PDB entry 3JSW | X-ray diffraction, 2.30 A resolution | chains A and B

# Chain A (and B)
Name: High affinity cGMP-specific 3', 5'-cyclic phosphodiesterase 9A
Source organism: Homo sapiens
Notes: EC 3.1.4.35; fragment: Catalytic domain:; chain B of this document is another copy of the same molecule, construct and numbering; everything in this record applies to it too
UniProt: O76083 (PDE9A_HUMAN); residues 182-506 here correspond to UniProt positions 242-566 (UniProt number = residue number + 60)
Sequence (329 residues; each row starts with the number of its first residue):
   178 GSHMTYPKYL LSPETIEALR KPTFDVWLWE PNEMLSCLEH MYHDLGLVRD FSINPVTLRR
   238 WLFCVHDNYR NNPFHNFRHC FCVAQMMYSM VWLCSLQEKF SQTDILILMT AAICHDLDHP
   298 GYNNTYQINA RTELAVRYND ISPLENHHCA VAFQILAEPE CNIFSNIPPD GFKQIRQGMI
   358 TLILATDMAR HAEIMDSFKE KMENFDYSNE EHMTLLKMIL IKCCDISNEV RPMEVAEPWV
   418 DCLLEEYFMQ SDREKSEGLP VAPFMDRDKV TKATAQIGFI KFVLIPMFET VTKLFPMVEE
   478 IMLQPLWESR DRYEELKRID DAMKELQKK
Not modelled in the structure: 506
Differences from the reference sequence: expression tag (178-181)
Swiss-Prot annotation at these positions:
  - active site: His252 (Proton donor)
  - binding site (3',5'-cyclic GMP): His252 to His256, Asp293, Asp402, Tyr424, Ala452, Gln453
  - binding site (Zn(2+)): His256, His292, Asp293, Asp402
  - binding site (Mg(2+)): Asp293
  - modified residue: Ser319 (Phosphoserine)
Ion coordination: Zn2+: His256, His292, Asp293, Asp402; Mg2+ near Asp293 (its only coordinating residue here)
Ligand contacts: JAR (6-[(3S,4S)-1-benzyl-4-methylpyrrolidin-3-yl]-1-(1-methylethyl)-1,5-dihydro-4H-pyrazolo[3,4-d]pyrimidin-4-one): Phe251, His252, Met365, Ile403, Glu406, Val417, Leu420, Leu421, Tyr424, Phe441, Ala452, Gln453, Phe456, Val460

# Interface between chain A and chain B
Residue-residue contacts (30):
  Asn306(A) with Lys350(B)
  Arg308(A) with Phe349(B)
  Ala312(A) with Arg353(B), hydrogen bond (backbone-side chain)
  Val313(A) with Ala327(B); Gln331(B); Arg353(B)
  Arg314(A) with Arg314(B); Tyr315(B), hydrogen bond (backbone-side chain); Ala327(B)
  Tyr315(A) with Arg314(B), hydrogen bond (side chain-backbone); Tyr315(B), hydrophobic
  Asn316(A) with Asn323(B), hydrogen bond (side chain-backbone); Cys326(B), hydrogen bond; Ala327(B); Arg353(B); Ile357(B)
  Asp317(A) with Arg353(B), salt bridge
  Ile318(A) with Leu361(B), hydrophobic
  Asn323(A) with Asn316(B), hydrogen bond (backbone-side chain)
  Cys326(A) with Asn316(B)
  Ala327(A) with Val313(B); Arg314(B); Asn316(B)
  Gln331(A) with Val313(B)
  Phe349(A) with Arg308(B)
  Arg353(A) with Ala312(B), hydrogen bond (side chain-backbone); Asn316(B); Asp317(B), salt bridge
  Ile357(A) with Asn316(B)
  Leu361(A) with Ile318(B), hydrophobic
Interface residues without a listed pair, chain A (18 interface residues in all): Phe330
Interface residues without a listed pair, chain B (19 interface residues in all): Phe330, Pro346

# In short
The interface between chain A and chain B involves 18 residues on one side and 19 on the other; the contacts
include 7 hydrogen bonds and 2 salt bridges. Polar contacts include Asp317(A)-Arg353(B), Ala312(A)-Arg353(B)
and Arg314(A)-Tyr315(B). Bound to chain A: compound JAR.
Chain A and chain B are both High affinity cGMP-specific 3', 5'-cyclic phosphodiesterase 9A (Homo sapiens);
the structure, Human PDE9 in complex with selective inhibitor, was determined by X-ray diffraction (same
publication as 3JSI).
